Entry 9E2Y (electron microscopy, 3.20 A resolution); this record covers chains F and 5 of the 14 polymer chains in the assembly.

# Chain F
Molecule: Leading strand DNA template
Source organism: synthetic construct
Sequence (35 nucleotides; row label = number of the first residue in the row):
    29 ATCTGCTTTGGGTGGGTGGGTGGGTTGAGGCAATT

# Chain 5
Molecule: Minichromosome maintenance protein 5
Source organism: Saccharomyces cerevisiae W303
Notes: EC 3.6.4.12
UniProtKB: P29496 (MCM5_YEAST); residues 1-775 here = UniProt positions 1-775
Amino-acid sequence (775 residues; each row starts with the number of its first residue):
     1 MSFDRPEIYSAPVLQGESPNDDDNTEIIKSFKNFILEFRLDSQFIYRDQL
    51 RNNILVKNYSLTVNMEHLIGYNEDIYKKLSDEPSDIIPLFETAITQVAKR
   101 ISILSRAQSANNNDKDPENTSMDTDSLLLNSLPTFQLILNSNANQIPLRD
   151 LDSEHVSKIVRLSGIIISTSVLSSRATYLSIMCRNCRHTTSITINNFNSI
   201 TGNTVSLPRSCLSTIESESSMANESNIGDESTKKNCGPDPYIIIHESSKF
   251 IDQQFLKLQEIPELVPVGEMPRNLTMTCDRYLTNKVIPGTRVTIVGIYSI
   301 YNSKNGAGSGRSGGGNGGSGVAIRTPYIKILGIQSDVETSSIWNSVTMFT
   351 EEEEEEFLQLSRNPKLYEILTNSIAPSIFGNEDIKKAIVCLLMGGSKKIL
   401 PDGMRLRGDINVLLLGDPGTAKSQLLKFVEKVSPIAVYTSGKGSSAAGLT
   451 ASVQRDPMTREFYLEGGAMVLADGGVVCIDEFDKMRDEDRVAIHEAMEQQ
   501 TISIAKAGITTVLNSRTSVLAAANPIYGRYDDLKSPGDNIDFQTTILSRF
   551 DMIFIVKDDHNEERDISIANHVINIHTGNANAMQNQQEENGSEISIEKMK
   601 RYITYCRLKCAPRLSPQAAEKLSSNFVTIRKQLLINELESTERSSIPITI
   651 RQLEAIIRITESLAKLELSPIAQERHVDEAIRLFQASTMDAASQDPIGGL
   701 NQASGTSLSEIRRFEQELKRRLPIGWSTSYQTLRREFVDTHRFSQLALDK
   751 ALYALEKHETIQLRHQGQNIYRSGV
Not modelled in the structure: 1-21, 106-131, 200-204, 213-234, 304-320, 579-586, 695-775
UniProt features mapped onto this chain:
  - motif: Ser548 to Asp551 (Arginine finger)
  - binding site (ATP): Gly416 to Ser423
  - mutagenesis: Lys422 (K422A: Loss of MCM2-7 complex helicase activity)
Ion coordination: Zn2+: Cys183, Cys186, Cys211, Cys236; Mg2+: Ser423 (together with ATP)
Residues lining bound ligands:
  - ATP (adenosine-5'-triphosphate), molecule 1: Ser377, Ile378, Phe379, Asp417, Pro418, Gly419, Thr420, Ala421, Lys422, Ser423, Gln424, Glu481, Asn524, Val572
  - ATP, molecule 2: Leu406, Glu498, Gln499, Arg549, Ile650, Arg651, Glu654

# Interface between chain F and chain 5
Pairs across the interface - 18 pairs, chain F then chain 5:
  DG40(F) - Met458(5)  hydrogen bond to the base
  DT45(F) - Val321(5)  base contact
  DT45(F) - Ala322(5)  base contact
  DT45(F) - Ile323(5)  base contact
  DT53(F) - Arg460(5)  salt bridge to the phosphate
  DT54(F) - Arg455(5)  hydrogen bond to the base
  DT54(F) - Arg460(5)  base contact
  DG55(F) - Arg455(5)  base contact
  DG55(F) - Phe462(5)  sugar contact
  DG55(F) - Ala507(5)  phosphate contact
  DA56(F) - Val453(5)  sugar contact
  DA56(F) - Lys506(5)  phosphate contact
  DA56(F) - Ala507(5)  hydrogen bond to the phosphate
  DG57(F) - Ala447(5)  sugar contact
  DG57(F) - Ser452(5)  phosphate contact
  DG57(F) - Val453(5)  phosphate contact
  DG57(F) - Lys506(5)  salt bridge to the phosphate
  DG58(F) - Ser445(5)  hydrogen bond to the phosphate
Also at the interface, not in a pair above, chain F (10 interface residues in all): DG43, DG44
Also at the interface, not in a pair above, chain 5 (15 interface residues in all): Gly448, Ala451

# Overview
The interface between chain F and chain 5 involves 10 residues on one side and 15 on the other; the contacts
include 4 hydrogen bonds and 2 salt bridges. Polar contacts include DG40(F)-Met458(5), DT54(F)-Arg455(5) and
DA56(F)-Ala507(5). Ligands of chain 5: ATP.
Here chain F is Leading strand DNA template (synthetic construct) and chain 5 is Minichromosome maintenance
protein 5 (Saccharomyces cerevisiae W303). Entry 9E2Y (Cryo-EM structure of yeast CMG helicase stalled at
G4-containing DNA template, state 3) was determined by electron microscopy together with 9E2W, 9E2Z and 9E2X
from the same study.
